PDB entry 4X23 | X-ray diffraction, 3.50 A resolution | chains J and C of the 12 polymer chains in the assembly

# Chain J
Molecule: 147-nt DNA strand
Organism: Homo sapiens
Sequence (147 nucleotides; numbered 1 to 147; the number before each row is that of its first residue):
     1 ATCGGATGTA TATATCTGAC ACGTGCCTGG AGACTAGGGA GTAATCCCCT TGGCGGTTAA
    61 AACGCGGGGG ACAGCGCGTA CGTGCGTTTA AGCGGTGCTA GAGCTGTCTA CGACCAATTG
   121 AGCGGCCTCG GCACCGGGAT TCTCGAT
Disordered / not traced: 147

# Chain C
Molecule: Histone H2A
Organism: Drosophila melanogaster
UniProt: P84051 (H2A_DROME); residues 15-116 here correspond to UniProt positions 16-117 (UniProt number = residue number + 1)
Sequence (102 residues; row label = number of the first residue in the row):
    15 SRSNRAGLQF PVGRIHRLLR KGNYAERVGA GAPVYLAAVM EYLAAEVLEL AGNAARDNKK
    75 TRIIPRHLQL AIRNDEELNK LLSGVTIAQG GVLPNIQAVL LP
Curated features (UniProtKB/Swiss-Prot):
  - modified residue: Lys35 (N6-succinyllysine), Gln103 (N5-methylglutamine)
From the paper describing this entry:
  - mutagenesis - E60K, E63K: abolished binding to CENP-C motif

# How chain J and chain C interact
Residue-residue contacts (16; chain J residue first):
  DC111(J) with Arg41(C), hydrogen bond to the base
  DG112(J) with Arg41(C), hydrogen bond to the sugar; Val42(C), sugar contact; Gly43(C), sugar contact; Ala44(C), hydrogen bond to the phosphate
  DA113(J) with Arg34(C), salt bridge to the phosphate; Glu40(C), phosphate contact; Arg41(C), phosphate contact; Val42(C), hydrogen bond to the phosphate
  DG122(J) with Pro25(C), phosphate contact
  DG131(J) with Thr75(C), phosphate contact; Arg76(C), hydrogen bond to the sugar
  DC132(J) with Lys74(C), phosphate contact; Thr75(C), hydrogen bond to the phosphate; Arg76(C), hydrogen bond to the phosphate
  DA133(J) with Lys74(C), salt bridge to the phosphate
Interface residues without a listed pair, chain J (8 interface residues in all): DC123
Interface residues without a listed pair, chain C (13 interface residues in all): Arg28, His30, Lys73

# In short
8 residues of chain J face 13 of chain C across their interface; the contacts include 7 hydrogen bonds and 2
salt bridges. Polar pairs include DC111(J)-Arg41(C), DG112(J)-Arg41(C) and DG131(J)-Arg76(C). From the paper:
E60K and E63K of chain C abolish binding to CENP-C motif.
Here chain J is a 147-nt DNA strand (Homo sapiens) and chain C is Histone H2A (Drosophila melanogaster). Entry
4X23 (Crystal structure of cenp-C in complex with the nucleosome core particle) was determined by X-ray
diffraction.
